PDB entry 2WMZ | X-ray diffraction, 2.90 A resolution | chains A and C of the 3 polymer chains in the assembly

== Chain A (and C) ==
Molecule: Outer membrane protein tolc
Organism: Escherichia coli
Notes: fragment: mature protein with 43 c-terminal residues removed, residues 23-450; chain C of this document is another copy of the same molecule, construct and numbering; everything in this record applies to it too
UniProtKB: P02930 (TOLC_ECOLI); residues 1-428 here correspond to UniProt positions 23-450 (UniProt number = residue number + 22)
Sequence (428 residues; each row starts with the number of its first residue):
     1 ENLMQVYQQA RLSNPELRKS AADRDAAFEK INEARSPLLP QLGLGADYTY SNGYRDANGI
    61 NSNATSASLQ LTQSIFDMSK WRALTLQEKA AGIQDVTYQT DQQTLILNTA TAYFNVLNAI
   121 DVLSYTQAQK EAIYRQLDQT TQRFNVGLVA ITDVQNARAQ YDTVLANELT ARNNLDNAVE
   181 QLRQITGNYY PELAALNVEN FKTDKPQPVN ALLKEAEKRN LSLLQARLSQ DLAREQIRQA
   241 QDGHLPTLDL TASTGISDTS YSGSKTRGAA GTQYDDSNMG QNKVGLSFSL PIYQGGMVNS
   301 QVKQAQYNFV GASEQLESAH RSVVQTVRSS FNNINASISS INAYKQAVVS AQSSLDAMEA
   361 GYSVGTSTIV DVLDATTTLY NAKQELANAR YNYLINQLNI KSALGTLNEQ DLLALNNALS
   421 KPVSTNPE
Differences from the reference sequence: engineered mutation Ser367 (Arg389 in P02930)
From the paper describing this entry:
  - contacts within the chain: Asp153-Tyr362 (hydrogen bond)
  - conformationally variable residues (helix shift, side-chain flip): Ser353, Tyr362, Gly365, Asp374

== How chain A and chain C interact ==
Pairs across the interface (111; chain A residue first):
  Thr254(A) - Tyr54(C)
  Gly255(A) - Tyr54(C)  hydrogen bond (backbone-side chain)
  Ile256(A) - Tyr54(C)
  Ile256(A) - Arg55(C)
  Ser257(A) - Arg55(C)
  Asp258(A) - Arg55(C)  salt bridge
  Asp276(A) - Asp56(C)
  Ser277(A) - Asp56(C)
  Asn278(A) - Arg55(C)
  Asn278(A) - Asp56(C)  hydrogen bond (backbone-side chain)
  Met279(A) - Arg55(C)  hydrogen bond (backbone-side chain)
  Met279(A) - Ala57(C)  hydrophobic
  Gly280(A) - Gly53(C)
  Gly280(A) - Tyr54(C)  hydrogen bond (backbone-backbone)
  Gly280(A) - Arg55(C)
  Gly280(A) - Ala57(C)
  Gln281(A) - Ser51(C)
  Gln281(A) - Asn52(C)
  Gln281(A) - Gly53(C)
  Gln281(A) - Tyr54(C)
  Gln281(A) - Ala57(C)
  Asn282(A) - Tyr50(C)
  Asn282(A) - Ser51(C)
  Asn282(A) - Asn52(C)  hydrogen bond (backbone-backbone)
  Asn282(A) - Tyr54(C)
  Lys283(A) - Tyr50(C)
  Val284(A) - Thr49(C)
  Val284(A) - Tyr50(C)  hydrogen bond (backbone-backbone)
  Gly285(A) - Tyr48(C)
  Leu286(A) - Asp47(C)
  Leu286(A) - Tyr48(C)  hydrogen bond (backbone-backbone)
  Ser287(A) - Ala46(C)
  Ser287(A) - Asp47(C)  hydrogen bond
  Phe288(A) - Leu44(C)
  Phe288(A) - Gly45(C)
  Phe288(A) - Ala46(C)  hydrogen bond (backbone-backbone)
  Ser289(A) - Leu44(C)
  Leu290(A) - Gly43(C)
  Leu290(A) - Leu44(C)  hydrogen bond (backbone-backbone)
  Pro291(A) - Leu42(C)
  Ile292(A) - Leu42(C)  hydrogen bond (backbone-backbone)
  Ile292(A) - Gly43(C)
  Ile292(A) - Leu44(C)  hydrophobic
  Ile292(A) - Leu69(C)  hydrophobic
  Tyr293(A) - Leu39(C)
  Tyr293(A) - Pro40(C)
  Tyr293(A) - Gln41(C)
  Tyr293(A) - Leu42(C)  hydrogen bond (backbone-backbone)
  Gln294(A) - Ser36(C)  hydrogen bond (backbone-side chain)
  Gln294(A) - Gln41(C)
  Gly295(A) - Ser36(C)  hydrogen bond (backbone-side chain)
  Gly295(A) - Leu39(C)
  Gly295(A) - Pro40(C)  hydrogen bond (backbone-backbone)
  Gly295(A) - Gln41(C)
  Met297(A) - Ser36(C)  hydrogen bond (backbone-side chain)
  Ser300(A) - Glu29(C)  hydrogen bond (side chain-backbone)
  Ser300(A) - Asn32(C)
  Ser300(A) - Glu33(C)  hydrogen bond (side chain-backbone)
  Gln301(A) - Glu33(C)
  Lys303(A) - Glu29(C)
  Gln304(A) - Ala26(C)
  Gln304(A) - Glu29(C)
  Gln304(A) - Lys30(C)  hydrogen bond
  Gln304(A) - Glu33(C)  hydrogen bond
  Tyr307(A) - Ala22(C)
  Tyr307(A) - Asp25(C)
  Tyr307(A) - Ala26(C)
  Tyr307(A) - Glu29(C)
  Val310(A) - Ala22(C)  hydrophobic
  Gly311(A) - Lys19(C)
  Gly311(A) - Ala22(C)
  Glu314(A) - Pro15(C)
  Glu314(A) - Arg18(C)  salt bridge
  Glu314(A) - Lys19(C)
  Gln315(A) - Lys19(C)
  Glu317(A) - Pro15(C)
  Ser318(A) - Pro15(C)
  Ser318(A) - Glu16(C)  hydrogen bond
  Arg321(A) - Ser13(C)  hydrogen bond (side chain-backbone)
  Arg321(A) - Pro15(C)
  Arg321(A) - Arg183(C)
  Arg321(A) - Gln184(C)  hydrogen bond (side chain-backbone)
  Arg321(A) - Ile185(C)  hydrogen bond (side chain-backbone)
  Arg321(A) - Thr186(C)
  Arg321(A) - Gly187(C)
  Ser322(A) - Gln184(C)
  Val324(A) - Arg183(C)
  Gln325(A) - Glu180(C)
  Gln325(A) - Gln181(C)
  Gln325(A) - Gln184(C)
  Arg328(A) - Glu180(C)  salt bridge
  Arg328(A) - Tyr189(C)  hydrogen bond
  Ser329(A) - Asn177(C)
  Asn332(A) - Asn173(C)
  Asn332(A) - Asp176(C)
  Asn332(A) - Asn177(C)
  Asn333(A) - Asn173(C)  hydrogen bond
  Asn333(A) - Asn177(C)  hydrogen bond
  Ala336(A) - Leu169(C)
  Ala336(A) - Asn173(C)
  Ser339(A) - Leu169(C)
  Ser340(A) - Leu169(C)
  Ala343(A) - Ala166(C)  hydrophobic
  Tyr344(A) - Ala166(C)
  Gln346(A) - Asp162(C)
  Ser350(A) - Ala159(C)
  Ser350(A) - Asp162(C)  hydrogen bond
  Ser353(A) - Gln155(C)
  Ser354(A) - Gln155(C)
  Ala357(A) - Thr152(C)
  Ala357(A) - Gln155(C)
Interface residues without a listed pair, chain A (60 interface residues in all): Gly296, Ala347, Met358, Ser367, Asp371
Interface residues without a listed pair, chain C (55 interface residues in all): Asn14, Asn156, Asn167, Thr170, Val370

== Overview ==
60 residues of chain A and 55 residues of chain C are in contact, with 28 hydrogen bonds and 3 salt bridges.
Polar contacts include Asp258(A)-Arg55(C), Glu314(A)-Arg18(C) and Arg328(A)-Glu180(C). From the paper:
conformational variability at Ser353(A), Tyr362(A) and Gly365(A) among others; contacts within the chain
involving Tyr362(A) and Asp153(A).
Both chains are Outer membrane protein tolc (Escherichia coli). Entry 2WMZ (Structure of a mutated TolC) was
determined by X-ray diffraction, deposited together with 2XMN.
